1L99 - chain A; structure by X-ray diffraction, 1.95 A resolution.

Chain A:
Protein: T4 lysozyme
Source organism: Enterobacteria phage T4
Notes: EC 3.2.1.17
UniProt: P00720 (LYS_BPT4); numbering as in UniProt (aligned over 1-164)
Chain sequence (164 residues; numbered 1 to 164; the number before each row is that of its first residue):
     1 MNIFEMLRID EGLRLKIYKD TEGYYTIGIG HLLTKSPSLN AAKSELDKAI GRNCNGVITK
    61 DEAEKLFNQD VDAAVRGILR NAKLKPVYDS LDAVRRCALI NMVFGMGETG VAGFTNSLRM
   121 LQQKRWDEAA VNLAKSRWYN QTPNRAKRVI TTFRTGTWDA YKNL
Covalent attachments: beta-mercaptoethanol (BME) linked to Cys97
Differences from the reference sequence: conflict Gly105 (Gln in P00720)
Curated features (UniProtKB/Swiss-Prot):
  - active site (Proton donor/acceptor): Glu11, Asp20
  - binding site (substrate): Leu32, Phe104, Ser117, Asn132
  - mutagenesis: Glu11 (E11A/F/H/M/N: Complete loss of enzymatic activity; E11N: Loss of 84% of enzymatic activity; E11Q: Complete loss of activity), Asp20 (D20A/N/S/T: Complete loss of enzymatic activity; D20C: Nearly no effet on specific enzymatic activity; D20E/Q: Loss of 99% of enzymatic activity), Thr26 (T26E: Complete loss of activity at neutral pH; covalently bound substrate; T26H: Facilitates transglycosylation more effectively than hydrolysis; covalently bound substrate), Gly30 (G30A: Almost complete loss of enzymatic activity; G30F: Almost complete loss of enzymatic activity. The enzyme is destabilized by 1.5 kcal/mol), Ser117 (S117F: 10-fold decrease in enzymatic activity; S117I: 500-fold decrease in enzymatic activity; S117V: 50-fold decrease in enzymatic activity), Asn132 (N132I: 5-fold decrease in enzymatic activity; N132M/F: 2-fold decrease in enzymatic activity)

Overview:
UniProt lists active-site residues Glu11 and Asp20, 4 substrate-binding residues and 6 mutagenesis sites.
Chain A is T4 lysozyme (Enterobacteria phage T4); the structure, Perturbation of trp 138 in T4 lysozyme by
mutations at gln 105 used to correlate changes ..., was determined by X-ray diffraction together with 1L00 and
1L98 from the same study.
